Entry 5LMO (electron microscopy, 4.30 A resolution (low resolution: residue-level contacts below are approximate; hydrogen-bond / salt-bridge calls are withheld)); this record covers chains A and Q of the 24 polymer chains in the assembly.

# Chain A
Molecule: 16S rRNA
Source organism: Thermus thermophilus HB8
Sequence (1522 nucleotides; row label = number of the first residue in the row; note: 44 numbers in that range are skipped by the numbering (no residue carries them; nothing is unmodelled there); a row labelled like 189A-189L holds insertion residues (189A, then the next letters in order); numbering starts at 0):
     0 UUUGUUGGAGAGUUUGAUCCUGGCUCAGGGUGAACGCUGGCGGCGUGCCU
    50 AAGACAUGCAAGUCGUGCGGGCCG
    76 CGGGGUUUU
    88 ACUCCG
    96 UGGUCAGCGGCGGACGGGUGAGUAACGCGUGGGU
  129A G
   130 ACCUACCCGGAAGAGGGGGACAACCCGGGGAAACUCGGGCUAAUCCCCCA
   180 UGUGGACCCG
189A-189L CCCCUUGGGGUG
   190 UGUCCAAAGGGCUUU
   216 GCCCGCUUCCGGAUGGGCCCGCGUCCCAUCAGCUAGUUGGUGGGGUAAUG
   266 GCCCACCAAGGCGACGACGGGUAGCCGGUCUGAGAGGAUGGCCGGCCACA
   316 GGGGCACUGAGACACGGGCCCCACUCCUACGGGAGGCAGCAGUUAGGAAU
   366 CUUCCGCAAUGGGCGCAAGCCUGACGGAGCGACGCCGCUUGGAGGAAGAA
   416 GCCCUUCGGGGUGUAAACUCCUGA
   441 ACCCGGGACGAAACCCCC
   460 GA
   470 CGAGGGGA
   479 CUGACGGUACCGGGGUAA
   498 UAGCGCCGGCCAACUCCGUGCCAGCAGCCGCGGUAAUACGGAGGGCGCGA
   548 GCGUUACCCGGAUUCACUGGGCGUAAAGGGCGUGUAGGCGGCCUGGGGCG
   598 UCCCAUGUGAAAGACCACGGCUCAACCGUGGGGGAGCGUGGGAUACGCUC
   648 AGGCUAGACGGUGGGAGAGGGUGGUGGAAUUCCCGGAGUAGCGGUGAAAU
   698 GCGCAGAUACCGGGAGGAACGCCGAUGGCGAAGGCAGCCACCUGGUCCAC
   748 CCGUGACGCUGAGGCGCGAAAGCGUGGGGAGCAAACCGGAUUAGAUACCC
   798 GGGUAGUCCACGCCCUAAACGAUGCGCGCUAGGUCUCUGGGUCU
   848 CCUGGGGGCCGAAGCUAACGCGUUAAGCGCGCCGCCUGGGGAGUACGGCC
   898 GCAAGGCUGAAACUCAAAGGAAUUGACGGGGGCCCGCACAAGCGGUGGAG
   948 CAUGUGGUUUAAUUCGAAGCAACGCGAAGAACCUUACCAGGCCUUGACAU
   998 GCUA
 1001A G
  1002 GGAACCCGGGUGAAAGCCUGGGGUGCCCC
1030A-1030D GCGA
  1031 GGGGAGCCCUAGCACAGGUGCUGCAUGGCCGUCGUCAGCUCGUGCCGUGA
  1081 GGUGUUGGGUUAAGUCCCGCAACGAGCGCAACCCCCGCCGUUAGUUGCCA
  1131 GCGGUUCGGCCGGGCACUCUAACGGGACUGCCCGCG
  1168 AAAGCGGGAGGAAGGAGGGGACGACGUCUGGUCAGCAUGGCCCUUACGGC
  1218 CUGGGCGACACACGUGCUACAAUGCCCACUACAAAGCGAUGCCACCCGGC
  1268 AACGGGGAGCUAAUCGCAAAAAGGUGGGCCCAGUUCGGAUUGGGGUCUGC
  1318 AACCCGACCCCAUGAAGCCGGAAUCGCUAGUAAUCGCGGAUCAGCC
 1363A A
  1364 UGCCGCGGUGAAUACGUUCCCGGGCCUUGUACACACCGCCCGUCACGCCA
  1414 UGGGAGCGGGCUCUACCCGAAGUCGCCGG
1442A-1442B GA
  1443 GCCUA
  1452 C
  1456 GGGCAGGCGCCGAGGGUAGGGCCCGUGACUGGGGCGAAGUCGUAACAAGG
  1506 UAGCUGUACCGGAAGGUGCGGCUGGAUCACCUCCUUUCU
Unresolved in the structure: 0-4, 1533, 1543-1544
Metal / ion sites: Mg2+ site 1: U20 (shared with 1 residue of chain E); Mg2+ site 2 near G21 (its only coordinating residue here); Mg2+ site 3 near A53 (its only coordinating residue here); Mg2+ site 4 near G107 (its only coordinating residue here); Mg2+ site 5 near A109 (its only coordinating residue here); Mg2+ site 6 near G115 (its only coordinating residue here); Mg2+ site 7: G117, G289; Mg2+ site 8: C121, G124, U125, G126; Mg2+ site 9: G251, A270; Mg2+ site 10: U252, C267; Mg2+ site 11 near U287 (its only coordinating residue here); Mg2+ site 12 near G299 (its only coordinating residue here); 38 more Mg2+ sites not listed
Small-molecule neighbours: adenosine-5'-monophosphate / guanosine-5'-monophosphate / uridine-5'-monophosphate: U788, U789, A790, G926, C1054, C1400, G1497, U1498, U1506

# Chain Q
Name: 30S ribosomal protein S17
Source organism: Thermus thermophilus (strain HB8 / ATCC 27634 / DSM 579)
Reference sequence: Q5SHP7 (RS17_THET8); residues 1-105 here = UniProt positions 1-105
Sequence (105 residues; row label = number of the first residue in the row):
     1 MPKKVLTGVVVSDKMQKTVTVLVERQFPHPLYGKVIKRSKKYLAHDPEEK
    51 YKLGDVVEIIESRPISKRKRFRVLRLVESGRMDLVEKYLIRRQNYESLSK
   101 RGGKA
Unresolved in the structure: 1, 101-105

# Interface between chain A and chain Q
Residue-residue contacts - 88 pairs, chain A then chain Q:
  G127(A) - Pro2(Q)
  G127(A) - Glu61(Q)
  G128(A) - Lys3(Q)
  U129(A) - Lys3(Q)
  A130(A) - Arg63(Q)
  U189F(A) - Ser62(Q)
  U189F(A) - Arg63(Q)
  U189F(A) - Arg72(Q)
  G189G(A) - Arg63(Q)
  C234(A) - Arg70(Q)
  C235(A) - Glu61(Q)
  C235(A) - Arg70(Q)
  C235(A) - Phe71(Q)
  G236(A) - Lys4(Q)
  G236(A) - Lys40(Q)
  G236(A) - Tyr42(Q)
  C237(A) - Arg25(Q)
  C237(A) - Lys40(Q)
  C237(A) - Tyr42(Q)
  G238(A) - Phe27(Q)
  A246(A) - Ser99(Q)
  A246(A) - Lys100(Q)
  G247(A) - Ser99(Q)
  G247(A) - Lys100(Q)
  U252(A) - Lys67(Q)
  U253(A) - Lys67(Q)
  U253(A) - Arg68(Q)
  G254(A) - Met15(Q)
  G254(A) - Gln16(Q)
  G254(A) - Thr18(Q)
  G254(A) - Ser66(Q)
  G254(A) - Lys67(Q)
  G254(A) - Arg68(Q)
  G254(A) - Lys69(Q)
  G255(A) - Gln16(Q)
  G255(A) - Lys17(Q)
  G255(A) - His45(Q)
  G255(A) - Ser66(Q)
  G255(A) - Lys69(Q)
  U256(A) - Lys17(Q)
  U264(A) - Arg63(Q)
  U264(A) - Pro64(Q)
  G265(A) - Arg63(Q)
  G265(A) - Pro64(Q)
  G265(A) - Ile65(Q)
  G265(A) - Ser66(Q)
  G265(A) - Lys67(Q)
  G266(A) - Ile65(Q)
  G266(A) - Lys67(Q)
  C267(A) - Lys67(Q)
  A273(A) - Gln16(Q)
  G275(A) - Lys14(Q)
  G275(A) - Met15(Q)
  G276(A) - Ser12(Q)
  G276(A) - Met15(Q)
  G276(A) - Arg68(Q)
  C277(A) - Lys41(Q)
  C277(A) - Leu43(Q)
  G278(A) - Lys41(Q)
  G278(A) - Arg92(Q)
  G278(A) - Tyr95(Q)
  G278(A) - Ser99(Q)
  A279(A) - Tyr95(Q)
  A279(A) - Leu98(Q)
  A279(A) - Ser99(Q)
  C280(A) - Lys37(Q)
  C280(A) - Arg38(Q)
  C280(A) - Ser39(Q)
  C280(A) - Arg91(Q)
  C564(A) - Leu31(Q)
  C564(A) - Tyr32(Q)
  U582(A) - Ile90(Q)
  U582(A) - Asn94(Q)
  A583(A) - Arg91(Q)
  A583(A) - Asn94(Q)
  G584(A) - Lys87(Q)
  G585(A) - Lys34(Q)
  G585(A) - Lys37(Q)
  C586(A) - Lys34(Q)
  U598(A) - Pro28(Q)
  G635(A) - Pro2(Q)
  G635(A) - Lys4(Q)
  U636(A) - Pro2(Q)
  C647(A) - Arg81(Q)
  A759(A) - Leu98(Q)
  G760(A) - Asn94(Q)
  G760(A) - Ser97(Q)
  G760(A) - Leu98(Q)
Interface residues without a listed pair, chain A (47 interface residues in all): G126, A300, G301, G597, C879, C896
Interface residues without a listed pair, chain Q (52 interface residues in all): Thr20, Glu24, Pro30, Val35, Tyr88, Glu96

# Summary
Chain A and chain Q form an interface of 47 and 52 residues respectively. Bound to chain A:
adenosine-5'-monophosphate / guanosine-5'-monophosphate / uridine-5'-monophosphate. The Mg2+ site 7 is built
by G117(A) and G289(A). C121(A), G124(A), U125(A) and G126(A) form the Mg2+ site 8.
Chain A is 16S rRNA (Thermus thermophilus HB8) and chain Q is 30S ribosomal protein S17 (Thermus thermophilus
(strain HB8 / ATCC 27634 / DSM 579)); the structure, Structure of bacterial 30S-IF1-IF3-mRNA translation
pre-initiation complex (state-1B), was determined by electron microscopy together with 5LMN, 5LMP, 5LMQ, 5LMR,
5LMS, 5LMT, 5LMU and 5LMV from the same study.
